8X9W - chains l and m of the 20 polymer chains in the assembly; structure by electron microscopy, 4.50 A resolution (low resolution: residue-level contacts below are approximate; hydrogen-bond / salt-bridge calls are withheld).

Chain l (and m):
Protein: Capsid vertex component 2
Organism: Human alphaherpesvirus 3
Notes: chain m of this document is another copy of the same molecule, construct and numbering; everything in this record applies to it too
UniProtKB: P10209 (CVC2_HHV11); numbering as in UniProt (aligned over 1-94)
Amino-acid sequence (94 residues; each row starts with the number of its first residue):
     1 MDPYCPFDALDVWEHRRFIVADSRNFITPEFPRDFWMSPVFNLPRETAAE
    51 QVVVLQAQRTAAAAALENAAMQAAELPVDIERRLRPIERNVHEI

Interface between chain l and chain m:
Residue-residue contacts - 41 pairs, chain l then chain m:
  Met1(l) - Glu30(m)
  Pro3(l) - Phe26(m)
  Pro3(l) - Ile27(m)
  Tyr4(l) - Asn25(m)
  Tyr4(l) - Phe26(m)
  Cys5(l) - Ile19(m)
  Cys5(l) - Val20(m)
  Cys5(l) - Asn25(m)
  Pro6(l) - Asp22(m)
  Pro6(l) - Asn25(m)
  Phe7(l) - Ile19(m)
  Phe7(l) - Val20(m)
  Asp8(l) - Ile19(m)
  Ala9(l) - Arg17(m)
  Ala9(l) - Phe18(m)
  Leu10(l) - Arg17(m)
  Leu10(l) - Phe18(m)
  Asp11(l) - Arg17(m)
  Val12(l) - His15(m)
  Val12(l) - Arg16(m)
  Val12(l) - Phe18(m)
  Trp13(l) - Glu14(m)
  Trp13(l) - His15(m)
  Glu14(l) - Glu14(m)
  Glu14(l) - Arg16(m)
  His15(l) - Glu14(m)
  Asn25(l) - Arg16(m)
  Ala48(l) - Ala48(m)
  Ala48(l) - Ala49(m)
  Ala48(l) - Val52(m)
  Ala49(l) - Ala48(m)
  Gln51(l) - Val52(m)
  Val52(l) - Ala48(m)
  Val52(l) - Val52(m)
  Leu55(l) - Leu55(m)
  Leu55(l) - Gln56(m)
  Gln56(l) - Leu55(m)
  Gln58(l) - Arg59(m)
  Arg59(l) - Leu55(m)
  Arg59(l) - Gln58(m)
  Leu76(l) - Leu76(m)
Also at the interface, not in a pair above, chain l (28 interface residues in all): Asp2, Arg16, Ile19, Arg83
Also at the interface, not in a pair above, chain m (25 interface residues in all): Trp13, Arg24, Thr28, Gln51, Ile80

Overview:
The interface between chain l and chain m involves 28 residues on one side and 25 on the other.
Chain l and chain m are both Capsid vertex component 2 (Human alphaherpesvirus 3); the structure, portal
vertex capsomer of the VZV C-Capsid, was determined by electron microscopy together with 8X9X, 8X9Y, 8X9Z,
8XA0, 8XA1, 8XA2 and 8XA3 from the same study.
